Entry 8TLQ (electron microscopy, 3.53 A resolution); this record covers chains A and F of the 8 polymer chains in the assembly.

== Chain A ==
Protein: DNA polymerase zeta catalytic subunit
Organism: Saccharomyces cerevisiae
Notes: EC 2.7.7.7
Reference sequence: P14284 (DPOZ_YEAST); residue numbers follow UniProt; this construct covers 1-1504
Chain sequence (1538 residues; each row starts with the number of its first residue; numbers below 1 keep their minus sign (Met-33 is residue -33)):
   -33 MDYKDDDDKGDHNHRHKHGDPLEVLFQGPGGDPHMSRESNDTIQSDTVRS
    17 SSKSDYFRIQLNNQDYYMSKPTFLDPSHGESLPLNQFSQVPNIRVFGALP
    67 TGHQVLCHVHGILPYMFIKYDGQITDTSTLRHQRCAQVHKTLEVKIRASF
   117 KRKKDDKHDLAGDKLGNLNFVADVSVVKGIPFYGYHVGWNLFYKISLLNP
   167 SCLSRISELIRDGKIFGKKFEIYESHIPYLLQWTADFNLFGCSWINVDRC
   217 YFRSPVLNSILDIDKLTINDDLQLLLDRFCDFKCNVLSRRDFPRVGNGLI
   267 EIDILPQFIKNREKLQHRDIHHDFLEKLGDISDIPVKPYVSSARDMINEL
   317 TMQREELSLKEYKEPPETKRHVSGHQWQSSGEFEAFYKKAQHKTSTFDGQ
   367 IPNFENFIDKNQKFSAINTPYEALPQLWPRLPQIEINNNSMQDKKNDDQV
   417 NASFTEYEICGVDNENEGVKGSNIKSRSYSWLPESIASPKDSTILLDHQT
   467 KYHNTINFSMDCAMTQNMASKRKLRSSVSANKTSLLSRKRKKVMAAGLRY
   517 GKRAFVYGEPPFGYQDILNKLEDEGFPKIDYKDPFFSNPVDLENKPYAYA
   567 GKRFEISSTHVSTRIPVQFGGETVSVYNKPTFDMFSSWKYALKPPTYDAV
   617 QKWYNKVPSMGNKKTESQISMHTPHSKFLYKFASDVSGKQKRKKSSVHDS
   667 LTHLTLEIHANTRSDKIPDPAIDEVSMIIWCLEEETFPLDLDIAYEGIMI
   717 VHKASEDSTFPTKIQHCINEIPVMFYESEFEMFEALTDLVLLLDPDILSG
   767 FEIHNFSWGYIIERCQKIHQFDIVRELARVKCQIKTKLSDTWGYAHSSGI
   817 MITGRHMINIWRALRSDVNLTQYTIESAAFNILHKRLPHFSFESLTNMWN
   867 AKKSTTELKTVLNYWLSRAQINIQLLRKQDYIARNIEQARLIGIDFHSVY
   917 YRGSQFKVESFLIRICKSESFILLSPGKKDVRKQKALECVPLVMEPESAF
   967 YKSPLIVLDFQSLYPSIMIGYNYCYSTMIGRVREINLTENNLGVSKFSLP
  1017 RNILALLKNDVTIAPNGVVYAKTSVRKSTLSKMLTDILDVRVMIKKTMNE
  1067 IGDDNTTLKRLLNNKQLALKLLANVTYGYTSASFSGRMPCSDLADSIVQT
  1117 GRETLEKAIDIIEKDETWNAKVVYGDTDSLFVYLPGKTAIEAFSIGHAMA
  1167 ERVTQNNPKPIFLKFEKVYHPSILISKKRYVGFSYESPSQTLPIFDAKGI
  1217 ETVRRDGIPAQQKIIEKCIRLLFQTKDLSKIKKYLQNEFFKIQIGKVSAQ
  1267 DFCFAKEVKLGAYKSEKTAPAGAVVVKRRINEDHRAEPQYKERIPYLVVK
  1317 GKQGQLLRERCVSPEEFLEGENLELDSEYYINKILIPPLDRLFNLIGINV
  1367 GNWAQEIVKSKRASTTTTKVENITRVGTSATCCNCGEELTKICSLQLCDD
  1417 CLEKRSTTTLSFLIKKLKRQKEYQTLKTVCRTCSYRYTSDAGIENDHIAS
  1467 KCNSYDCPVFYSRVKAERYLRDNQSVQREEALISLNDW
Not modelled in the structure: -33 to 19, 118-129, 298-302, 339-340, 399-512, 624-660, 801-802, 1374-1400, 1406, 1411-1412
Differences from the reference sequence: initiating methionine (-33); expression tag (-32 to 0)
Metal / ion sites: Ca2+: Phe976, Asp1144 (together with 2'-deoxycytidine-5'-triphosphate); 4Fe-4S cluster Fe: Cys1446, Cys1449, Cys1468, Cys1473
Residues lining bound ligands:
  - 2'-deoxycytidine-5'-triphosphate (DCP): Phe976, Gln977, Ser978, Leu979, Tyr980, Pro981, Arg1057, Lys1086, Asn1090, Tyr1093, Thr1143, Asp1144, Lys1180
  - 4Fe-4S cluster (SF4): Arg852, Pro854, Cys1446, Cys1449, Cys1468, Cys1473, Val1475, Phe1476
Curated features (UniProtKB/Swiss-Prot):
  - zinc finger: Cys1398 to Cys1417 (CysA-type)
  - motif: Cys1446 to Cys1473 (CysB motif)
  - binding site (Zn(2+)): Cys1398, Cys1401, Cys1414, Cys1417
  - binding site ([4Fe-4S] cluster): Cys1446, Cys1449, Cys1468, Cys1473

== Chain F ==
Protein: DNA polymerase delta small subunit
Organism: Saccharomyces cerevisiae
Reference sequence: A0A6A5PTG9 (A0A6A5PTG9_YEASX); residue numbers follow UniProt; this construct covers 1-487
Chain sequence (494 residues; row label = number of the first residue in the row; numbers below 1 keep their minus sign (Gly-6 is residue -6)):
    -6 GPGGDLHMDALLTKFNEDRSLQDENLSQPRTRVRIVDDNLYNKSNPFQLC
    44 YKKRDYGSQYYHIYQYRLKTFRERVLKECDKRWDAGFTLNGQLVLKKDKV
    94 LDIQGNQPCWCVGSIYCEMKYKPNVLDEVINDTYGAPDLTKSYTDKEGGS
   144 DEIMLEDESGRVLLVGDFIRSTPFITGVVVGILGMEAEAGTFQVLDICYP
   194 TPLPQNPFPAPIATCPTRGKIALVSGLNLNNTSPDRLLRLEILREFLMGR
   244 INNKIDDISLIGRLLICGNSVDFDIKSVNKDELMISLTEFSKFLHNILPS
   294 ISVDIMPGTNDPSDKSLPQQPFHKSLFDKSLESYFNGSNKEILNLVTNPY
   344 EFSYNGVDVLAVSGKNINDICKYVIPSNDNGESENKVEEGESNDFKDDIE
   394 HRLDLMECTMKWQNIAPTAPDTLWCYPYTDKDPFVLDKWPHVYIVANQPY
   444 FGTRVVEIGGKNIKIISVPEFSSTGMIILLDLETLEAETVKIDI
Not modelled in the structure: -6 to -2, 138-139, 202-209, 372-389, 421-424
Differences from the reference sequence: expression tag (-6 to 0)

== Chain A / chain F interface ==
Contacting residue pairs (59; chain A residue first):
  Thr725(A) - Leu94(F)
  Lys729(A) - Ser152(F)
  Lys729(A) - Gly153(F)
  His732(A) - Arg154(F)  hydrogen bond (side chain-backbone)
  His732(A) - Gly183(F)
  His850(A) - Lys134(F)
  Arg852(A) - Pro130(F)
  Thr871(A) - Glu149(F)
  Thr871(A) - Arg154(F)
  Thr872(A) - Arg154(F)  hydrogen bond
  Ser1422(A) - Met277(F)
  Thr1425(A) - His316(F)
  Thr1425(A) - Ser318(F)
  Thr1425(A) - Leu319(F)
  Leu1426(A) - Leu276(F)  hydrophobic
  Leu1426(A) - Met277(F)  hydrophobic
  Leu1426(A) - Leu319(F)  hydrophobic
  Leu1429(A) - Pro305(F)
  Leu1429(A) - His316(F)
  Leu1429(A) - Leu319(F)  hydrophobic
  Ile1430(A) - Val271(F)  hydrophobic
  Ile1430(A) - Leu276(F)  hydrophobic
  Leu1433(A) - Ile268(F)  hydrophobic
  Leu1433(A) - Ser306(F)
  Leu1433(A) - Lys308(F)
  Lys1434(A) - Ile268(F)  hydrogen bond (side chain-backbone)
  Lys1434(A) - Lys269(F)  hydrogen bond (side chain-backbone)
  Gln1436(A) - Asp307(F)
  Gln1436(A) - Lys308(F)  hydrogen bond (side chain-backbone)
  Lys1437(A) - Lys308(F)
  Thr1441(A) - Val122(F)
  Thr1441(A) - Asp125(F)
  Thr1444(A) - Tyr114(F)
  Thr1444(A) - Val122(F)
  Val1445(A) - Val122(F)
  Arg1447(A) - Tyr114(F)  hydrogen bond
  Arg1447(A) - Pro413(F)
  Thr1448(A) - Leu132(F)
  Cys1449(A) - Ser135(F)
  Tyr1451(A) - Lys113(F)  hydrogen bond
  Tyr1451(A) - Tyr136(F)  hydrophobic
  Arg1452(A) - Ser135(F)  hydrogen bond
  Ser1455(A) - Tyr109(F)
  Asp1456(A) - Tyr109(F)
  Ala1457(A) - Glu111(F)
  Ala1457(A) - Met112(F)
  Ala1457(A) - Tyr366(F)
  Gly1458(A) - Thr169(F)
  Ile1459(A) - Tyr57(F)  hydrophobic
  Ile1459(A) - Ala412(F)  hydrophobic
  Ile1459(A) - Pro413(F)
  His1463(A) - Tyr54(F)
  Val1475(A) - Gly128(F)
  Glu1495(A) - Tyr44(F)
  Leu1498(A) - His316(F)
  Asn1502(A) - Lys317(F)
  Trp1504(A) - Lys317(F)  hydrogen bond (backbone-side chain)
  Trp1504(A) - Glu325(F)
  Trp1504(A) - Phe328(F)  hydrophobic
Interface residues without a listed pair, chain A (47 interface residues in all): Thr728, Lys851, Ser870, Thr1423, Glu1438, Gln1440, Leu1442, Lys1443, Asp1462, Pro1474, Arg1487, Leu1501
Interface residues without a listed pair, chain F (50 interface residues in all): Tyr49, Tyr53, Cys110, Thr126, Tyr127, Ala129, Lys273, Asp414, Trp417

== Overview ==
47 residues of chain A and 50 residues of chain F are in contact; the contacts include 9 hydrogen bonds. Polar
contacts include His732(A)-Arg154(F), Thr872(A)-Arg154(F) and Lys1434(A)-Ile268(F). Ligands of chain A:
2'-deoxycytidine-5'-triphosphate and 4Fe-4S cluster.
Chain A is DNA polymerase zeta catalytic subunit and chain F is DNA polymerase delta small subunit, both from
Saccharomyces cerevisiae; the structure, Cryo-EM structure of the Rev1-Polzeta-DNA-dCTP complex, was
determined by electron microscopy, deposited together with 8TLT.
